8TLT - chains A and P of the 8 polymer chains in the assembly; structure by electron microscopy, 2.85 A resolution.

# Chain A
Protein: DNA polymerase zeta catalytic subunit
From: Saccharomyces cerevisiae
Notes: EC 2.7.7.7
UniProt: P14284 (DPOZ_YEAST); numbering as in UniProt (aligned over 1-1504)
Amino-acid sequence (1538 residues; row label = number of the first residue in the row; numbers below 1 keep their minus sign (Met-33 is residue -33)):
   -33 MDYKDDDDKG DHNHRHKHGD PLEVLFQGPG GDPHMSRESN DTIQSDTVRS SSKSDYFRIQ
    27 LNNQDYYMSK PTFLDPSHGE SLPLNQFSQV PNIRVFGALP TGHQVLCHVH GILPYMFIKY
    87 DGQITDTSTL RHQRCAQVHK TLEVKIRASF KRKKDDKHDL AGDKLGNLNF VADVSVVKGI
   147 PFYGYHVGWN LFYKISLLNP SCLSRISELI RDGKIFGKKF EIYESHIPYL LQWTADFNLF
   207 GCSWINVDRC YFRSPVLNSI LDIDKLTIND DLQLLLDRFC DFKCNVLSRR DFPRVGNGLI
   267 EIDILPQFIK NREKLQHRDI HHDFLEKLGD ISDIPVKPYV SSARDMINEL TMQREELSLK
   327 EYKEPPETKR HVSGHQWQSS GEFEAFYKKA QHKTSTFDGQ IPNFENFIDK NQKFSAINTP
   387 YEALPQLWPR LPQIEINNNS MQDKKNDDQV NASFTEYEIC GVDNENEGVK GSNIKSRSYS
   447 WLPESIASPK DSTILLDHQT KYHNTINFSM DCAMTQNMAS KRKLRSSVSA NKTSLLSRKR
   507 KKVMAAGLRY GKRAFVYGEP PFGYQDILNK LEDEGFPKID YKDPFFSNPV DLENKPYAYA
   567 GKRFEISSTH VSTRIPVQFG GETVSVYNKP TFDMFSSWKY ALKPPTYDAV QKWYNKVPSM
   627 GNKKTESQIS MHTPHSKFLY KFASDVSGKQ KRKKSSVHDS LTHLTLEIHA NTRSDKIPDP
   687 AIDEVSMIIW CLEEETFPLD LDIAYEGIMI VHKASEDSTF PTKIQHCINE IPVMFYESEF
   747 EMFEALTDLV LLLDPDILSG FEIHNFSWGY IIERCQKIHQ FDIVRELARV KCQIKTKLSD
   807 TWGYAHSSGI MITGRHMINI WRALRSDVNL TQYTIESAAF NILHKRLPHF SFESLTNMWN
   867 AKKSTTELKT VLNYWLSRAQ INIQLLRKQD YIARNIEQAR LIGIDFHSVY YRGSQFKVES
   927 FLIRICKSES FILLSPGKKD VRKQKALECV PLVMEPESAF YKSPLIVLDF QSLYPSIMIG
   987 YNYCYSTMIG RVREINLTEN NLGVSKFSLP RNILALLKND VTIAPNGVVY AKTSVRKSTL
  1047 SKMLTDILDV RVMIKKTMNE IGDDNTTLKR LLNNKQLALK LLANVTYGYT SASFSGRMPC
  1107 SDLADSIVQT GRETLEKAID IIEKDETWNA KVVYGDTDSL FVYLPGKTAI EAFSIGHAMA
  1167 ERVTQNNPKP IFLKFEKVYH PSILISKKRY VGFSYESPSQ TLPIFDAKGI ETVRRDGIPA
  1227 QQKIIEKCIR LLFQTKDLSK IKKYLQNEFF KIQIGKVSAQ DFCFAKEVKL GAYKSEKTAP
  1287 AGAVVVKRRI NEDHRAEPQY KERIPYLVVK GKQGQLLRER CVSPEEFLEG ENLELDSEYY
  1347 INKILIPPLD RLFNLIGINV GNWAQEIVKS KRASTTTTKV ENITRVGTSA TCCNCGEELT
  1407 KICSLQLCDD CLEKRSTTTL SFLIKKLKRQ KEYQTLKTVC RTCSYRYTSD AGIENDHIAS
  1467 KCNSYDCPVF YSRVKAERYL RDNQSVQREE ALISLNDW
Not modelled in the structure: -33 to 19, 118-129, 298-302, 339-340, 399-512, 624-660, 801-802, 1374-1414
Sequence notes: initiating methionine (-33); expression tag (-32 to 0)
Metal / ion sites: Ca2+: Phe976, Asp1144 (together with 2'-deoxycytidine-5'-triphosphate); 4Fe-4S cluster Fe: Cys1446, Cys1449, Cys1468, Cys1473
Residues lining bound ligands:
  - 2'-deoxycytidine-5'-triphosphate (DCP): Phe976, Gln977, Ser978, Leu979, Tyr980, Pro981, Arg1057, Lys1061, Lys1086, Asn1090, Tyr1093, Thr1143, Asp1144
  - 4Fe-4S cluster (SF4): Arg852, Leu853, Pro854, Cys1446, Cys1449, Cys1468, Ser1470, Cys1473, Val1475, Phe1476, Arg1479
Curated features (UniProtKB/Swiss-Prot):
  - zinc finger: Cys1398 to Cys1417 (CysA-type)
  - motif: Cys1446 to Cys1473 (CysB motif)
  - binding site (Zn(2+)): Cys1398, Cys1401, Cys1414, Cys1417
  - binding site ([4Fe-4S] cluster): Cys1446, Cys1449, Cys1468, Cys1473

# Chain P
Molecule: 11-nt DNA strand
Sequence (11 nucleotides; numbered 105 to 115; the number before each row is that of its first residue):
   105 CCCTCCCCTA C

# Chain A / chain P interface
Contacting residue pairs (31; chain A residue first):
  Asp1142(A) with DC115(P), phosphate contact
  Thr1143(A) with DC115(P), sugar contact
  Lys1194(A) with DA114(P), hydrogen bond to the base; DC115(P), hydrogen bond to the sugar
  Tyr1196(A) with DC115(P), hydrogen bond to the phosphate
  Lys1214(A) with DA114(P), phosphate contact; DC115(P), phosphate contact
  Gly1215(A) with DT113(P), phosphate contact; DA114(P), hydrogen bond to the phosphate
  Val1219(A) with DT113(P), phosphate contact; DA114(P), phosphate contact
  Arg1220(A) with DC111(P), hydrogen bond to the base; DC112(P), hydrogen bond to the base; DT113(P), sugar contact
  Arg1221(A) with DC112(P), phosphate contact; DT113(P), salt bridge to the phosphate
  Asp1222(A) with DC112(P), sugar contact
  Ala1271(A) with DC112(P), phosphate contact
  Lys1272(A) with DC111(P), phosphate contact; DC112(P), phosphate contact
  Glu1273(A) with DC111(P), phosphate contact; DC112(P), phosphate contact
  Lys1275(A) with DC111(P), phosphate contact
  Tyr1279(A) with DC110(P), phosphate contact; DC111(P), hydrogen bond to the phosphate
  Lys1280(A) with DC109(P), phosphate contact; DC110(P), salt bridge to the phosphate
  Thr1284(A) with DC109(P), phosphate contact; DC110(P), sugar contact
  Pro1286(A) with DC111(P), phosphate contact
  Arg1309(A) with DC112(P), salt bridge to the phosphate
Other interface residues (no listed pair), chain A (23 interface residues in all): Asp1144, Ala1213, Val1274, Ala1278

# In short
The interface between chain A and chain P involves 23 residues on one side and 7 on the other, with 7 hydrogen
bonds and 3 salt bridges. Polar contacts include Lys1194(A)-DA114(P), Arg1220(A)-DC111(P) and
Arg1220(A)-DC112(P). Bound to chain A: 4Fe-4S cluster and 2'-deoxycytidine-5'-triphosphate.
Chain A is DNA polymerase zeta catalytic subunit (Saccharomyces cerevisiae) and chain P is an 11-nt DNA
strand; the structure, Cryo-EM structure of Rev1(deltaN)-Polzeta-DNA-dCTP complex, was determined by electron
microscopy, deposited together with 8TLQ.
